Entry 9LRR (electron microscopy, 2.68 A resolution); this record covers chains A and B of the 6 polymer chains in the assembly.

# Chain A
Name: Na(+)-translocating NADH-quinone reductase subunit A
From: Vibrio cholerae O395
Notes: EC 7.2.1.1
UniProtKB: A5F5X1 (NQRA_VIBC3); numbering as in UniProt (aligned over 1-446)
Chain sequence (446 residues; row label = number of the first residue in the row):
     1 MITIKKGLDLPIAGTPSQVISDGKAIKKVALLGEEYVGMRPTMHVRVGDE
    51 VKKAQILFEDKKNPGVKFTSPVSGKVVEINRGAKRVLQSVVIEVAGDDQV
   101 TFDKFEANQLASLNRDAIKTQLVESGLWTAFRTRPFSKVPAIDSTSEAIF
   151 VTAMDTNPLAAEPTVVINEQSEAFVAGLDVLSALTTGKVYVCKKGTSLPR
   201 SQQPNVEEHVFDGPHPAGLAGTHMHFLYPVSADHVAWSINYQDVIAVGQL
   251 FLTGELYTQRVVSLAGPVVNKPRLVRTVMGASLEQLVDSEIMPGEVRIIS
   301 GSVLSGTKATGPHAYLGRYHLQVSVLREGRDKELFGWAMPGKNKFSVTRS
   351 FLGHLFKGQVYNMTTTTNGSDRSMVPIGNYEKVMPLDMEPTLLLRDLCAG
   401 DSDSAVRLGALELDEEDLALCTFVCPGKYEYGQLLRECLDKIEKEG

# Chain B
Name: Na(+)-translocating NADH-quinone reductase subunit B
From: Vibrio cholerae O395
Notes: EC 7.2.1.1
UniProtKB: A5F5X0 (NQRB_VIBC3); residues 1-415 here = UniProt positions 1-415
Chain sequence (415 residues; row label = number of the first residue in the row):
     1 MGLKKFLEDIEHHFEPGGKHEKWFALYEAAATLFYTPGLVTKRSSHVRDS
    51 VDLKRIMIMVWLAVFPAMFWGMYNAGGQAIAALNHLYSGDQLAAIVAGNW
   101 HYWLTEMLGGTMSSDAGWGSKMLLGATYFLPIYATVFIVGAFWEVLFCMV
   151 RKHEVNEGFFVTSILFALIVPPTLPLWQAALGITFGVVVAKEVFGGTGRN
   201 FLNPALAGRAFLFFAYPAQISGDLVWTAADGYSGATALSQWAQGGAGALI
   251 NNATGQTITWMDAFIGNIPGSIGEVSTLALMIGAAFIVYMGIASWRIIGG
   301 VMIGMILLSTLFNVIGSDTNAMFNMPWHWHLVLGGFAFGMFFMATDPVSA
   351 SFTNSGKWAYGILIGVMCVLIRVVNPAYPEGMMLAILFANLFAPLFDHVV
   401 VERNIKRRLARYGKQ
Disordered / not traced: 1, 414-415
Construct notes: engineered mutation Ala141 (Gly in A5F5X0)
Small-molecule neighbours:
  - FMN (flavin mononucleotide), molecule 1: Ile169, Leu206, Arg209, Phe213, Trp226, Thr236, Ala237, Leu238, Ser239, Gly270, Ser271, Glu274, Gly334, Gly335, Phe338, Gly339, Met343, Tyr378, Pro379, Glu380, Gly381, Met382, Met383, Leu384
  - FMN, molecule 2: Phe213, Phe214, Pro217, Ser221, Gly222, Asp223, Ser239, Gln243, Ala377, Tyr378, Pro379
  - Korormicin (IQT): Leu26, Leu33, Lys54, Met57, Ile58, Phe137, Ala141, Glu144, Val145, Asn156, Glu157, Gly158, Phe159, Phe160
  - riboflavin (RBF): Ile56, Met57, Val60, Gly158, Val161, Thr162, Leu165, Lys191, Gly196, Thr197, Gly198, Arg199, Asn200, Leu202, Asn203, Pro204, Ala205, Ile292, Phe342, Met343, Thr345, Asp346, Pro347, Val348, Ser349

# Chain A / chain B interface
Contacting residue pairs (114; chain A residue first):
  His225(A) - Gly413(B)
  Tyr228(A) - Arg411(B)
  Pro229(A) - Arg411(B)  hydrogen bond (backbone-side chain)
  His234(A) - Arg411(B)
  Arg297(A) - Val40(B)
  Arg297(A) - Thr41(B)  hydrogen bond
  Arg297(A) - His46(B)  hydrogen bond
  Ile299(A) - His46(B)
  Val303(A) - Ser44(B)
  Val303(A) - Ser45(B)
  Val303(A) - His46(B)  hydrogen bond (backbone-backbone)
  Leu304(A) - Ser44(B)
  Leu304(A) - Ser45(B)
  Gly306(A) - His46(B)  hydrogen bond (backbone-side chain)
  Lys308(A) - Lys42(B)
  Leu326(A) - Val47(B)  hydrophobic
  Glu328(A) - Val40(B)
  Gly329(A) - Leu39(B)
  Gly329(A) - Val40(B)
  Arg330(A) - Gly38(B)
  Arg330(A) - Val40(B)
  Asp331(A) - Gly38(B)
  Lys332(A) - Lys4(B)
  Lys332(A) - Thr36(B)
  Lys332(A) - Pro37(B)
  Lys332(A) - Gly38(B)
  Glu333(A) - Tyr35(B)
  Glu333(A) - Thr36(B)  hydrogen bond (backbone-side chain)
  Leu334(A) - Phe34(B)
  Leu334(A) - Tyr35(B)
  Phe335(A) - Leu33(B)
  Phe335(A) - Phe34(B)  hydrogen bond (backbone-backbone)
  Gly336(A) - Thr36(B)
  Trp337(A) - Leu33(B)  hydrogen bond (side chain-backbone)
  Trp337(A) - Lys54(B)
  Trp337(A) - Arg55(B)  hydrogen bond (backbone-side chain)
  Ala338(A) - Arg55(B)
  Met339(A) - Arg55(B)  hydrogen bond (backbone-side chain)
  Lys344(A) - Ser50(B)
  Phe345(A) - Asp49(B)
  Phe345(A) - Ser50(B)  hydrogen bond (backbone-side chain)
  Ser346(A) - Asp49(B)  hydrogen bond
  Ser346(A) - Val51(B)
  Val347(A) - Asp49(B)  hydrogen bond (backbone-side chain)
  Thr348(A) - Met290(B)
  Arg349(A) - Tyr289(B)  hydrogen bond (side chain-backbone)
  Arg349(A) - Met290(B)  hydrogen bond (backbone-backbone)
  Ser350(A) - Arg55(B)  hydrogen bond (backbone-side chain)
  Ser350(A) - Met59(B)
  Ser350(A) - Met290(B)
  Phe351(A) - Ser50(B)
  Phe351(A) - Arg55(B)
  His354(A) - Tyr289(B)  hydrogen bond
  Met363(A) - Val47(B)  hydrophobic
  Thr364(A) - His46(B)
  Thr364(A) - Val47(B)
  Thr365(A) - Val40(B)
  Thr365(A) - Thr41(B)  hydrogen bond (backbone-backbone)
  Thr365(A) - His46(B)
  Thr366(A) - Leu39(B)  hydrogen bond (side chain-backbone)
  Thr367(A) - Leu39(B)  hydrogen bond (backbone-backbone)
  Thr367(A) - Val40(B)
  Thr367(A) - Thr41(B)
  Asn368(A) - Arg48(B)
  Asn368(A) - Asp49(B)
  Asn368(A) - Ser50(B)
  Asn368(A) - Val51(B)
  Asn368(A) - Asp52(B)
  Ser370(A) - Pro37(B)
  Arg372(A) - Glu154(B)
  Arg372(A) - Asn156(B)
  Arg372(A) - Glu157(B)  salt bridge
  Ser373(A) - Thr197(B)  hydrogen bond (side chain-backbone)
  Ser373(A) - Arg199(B)
  Met374(A) - Gly198(B)
  Val375(A) - Leu53(B)  hydrophobic
  Val375(A) - Pro347(B)  hydrophobic
  Pro376(A) - Pro347(B)
  Pro376(A) - Phe352(B)  hydrophobic
  Ile377(A) - Gly291(B)
  Asp387(A) - Asn404(B)  hydrogen bond
  Asp387(A) - Arg407(B)  salt bridge
  Asp387(A) - Arg408(B)  hydrogen bond (backbone-side chain)
  Asp387(A) - Tyr412(B)
  Met388(A) - Arg408(B)
  Glu389(A) - Thr353(B)
  Glu389(A) - Val400(B)
  Thr391(A) - Phe352(B)
  Leu392(A) - Phe352(B)  hydrophobic
  Leu392(A) - Thr353(B)
  Leu392(A) - Val401(B)  hydrophobic
  Arg395(A) - Gly198(B)  hydrogen bond (side chain-backbone)
  Arg395(A) - Phe352(B)
  Arg407(A) - Glu402(B)  salt bridge
  Arg407(A) - Ile405(B)
  Arg407(A) - Arg408(B)  hydrogen bond (backbone-side chain)
  Leu408(A) - Val401(B)  hydrophobic
  Leu408(A) - Arg408(B)  hydrogen bond (backbone-side chain)
  Gly409(A) - Arg408(B)
  Glu412(A) - Arg408(B)  salt bridge
  Glu412(A) - Gly413(B)
  Thr422(A) - Ser45(B)
  Thr422(A) - Arg48(B)
  Phe423(A) - Ser45(B)
  Phe423(A) - Val47(B)
  Phe423(A) - Arg48(B)
  Phe423(A) - Asp49(B)  hydrogen bond (backbone-backbone)
  Pro426(A) - Ile56(B)  hydrophobic
  Lys428(A) - Asp49(B)  hydrogen bond (side chain-backbone)
  Lys428(A) - Val51(B)  hydrogen bond (side chain-backbone)
  Glu430(A) - Lys42(B)
  Glu430(A) - Arg43(B)  salt bridge
  Glu430(A) - Arg48(B)  salt bridge
  Gln433(A) - Arg43(B)
Also at the interface, not in a pair above, chain A (75 interface residues in all): Ser302, Ser305, Thr307, Pro340, Gly341, Leu355, Gly369, Asp371, Asn379, Glu381, Ala419, Val424, Tyr429, Gly432
Also at the interface, not in a pair above, chain B (54 interface residues in all): Thr32, Ile58, Val155, Ile292, Asn354, Asp397

# Overview
75 residues of chain A and 54 residues of chain B are in contact; the contacts include 29 hydrogen bonds and 6
salt bridges. Polar pairs include Arg372(A)-Glu157(B), Asp387(A)-Arg407(B) and Arg407(A)-Glu402(B). Chain B
binds flavin mononucleotide, riboflavin and Korormicin.
Here chain A is Na(+)-translocating NADH-quinone reductase subunit A and chain B is Na(+)-translocating
NADH-quinone reductase subunit B, both from Vibrio cholerae O395. Entry 9LRR (Cryo-EM structure of
Na+-translocating NADH-ubiquinone oxidoreductase NqrB-G141A mutant from Vibrio cholerae with bound korormicin
A) was determined by electron microscopy.
